Entry 6H2J (X-ray diffraction, 2.60 A resolution); this record covers chain A.

Chain A:
Molecule: Type I restriction enzyme R Protein
From: Escherichia coli
Notes: EC 3.1.21.3
UniProtKB: Q304R3 (Q304R3_ECOLX); numbering as in UniProt (aligned over 2-1038)
Chain sequence (1038 residues; each row starts with the number of its first residue):
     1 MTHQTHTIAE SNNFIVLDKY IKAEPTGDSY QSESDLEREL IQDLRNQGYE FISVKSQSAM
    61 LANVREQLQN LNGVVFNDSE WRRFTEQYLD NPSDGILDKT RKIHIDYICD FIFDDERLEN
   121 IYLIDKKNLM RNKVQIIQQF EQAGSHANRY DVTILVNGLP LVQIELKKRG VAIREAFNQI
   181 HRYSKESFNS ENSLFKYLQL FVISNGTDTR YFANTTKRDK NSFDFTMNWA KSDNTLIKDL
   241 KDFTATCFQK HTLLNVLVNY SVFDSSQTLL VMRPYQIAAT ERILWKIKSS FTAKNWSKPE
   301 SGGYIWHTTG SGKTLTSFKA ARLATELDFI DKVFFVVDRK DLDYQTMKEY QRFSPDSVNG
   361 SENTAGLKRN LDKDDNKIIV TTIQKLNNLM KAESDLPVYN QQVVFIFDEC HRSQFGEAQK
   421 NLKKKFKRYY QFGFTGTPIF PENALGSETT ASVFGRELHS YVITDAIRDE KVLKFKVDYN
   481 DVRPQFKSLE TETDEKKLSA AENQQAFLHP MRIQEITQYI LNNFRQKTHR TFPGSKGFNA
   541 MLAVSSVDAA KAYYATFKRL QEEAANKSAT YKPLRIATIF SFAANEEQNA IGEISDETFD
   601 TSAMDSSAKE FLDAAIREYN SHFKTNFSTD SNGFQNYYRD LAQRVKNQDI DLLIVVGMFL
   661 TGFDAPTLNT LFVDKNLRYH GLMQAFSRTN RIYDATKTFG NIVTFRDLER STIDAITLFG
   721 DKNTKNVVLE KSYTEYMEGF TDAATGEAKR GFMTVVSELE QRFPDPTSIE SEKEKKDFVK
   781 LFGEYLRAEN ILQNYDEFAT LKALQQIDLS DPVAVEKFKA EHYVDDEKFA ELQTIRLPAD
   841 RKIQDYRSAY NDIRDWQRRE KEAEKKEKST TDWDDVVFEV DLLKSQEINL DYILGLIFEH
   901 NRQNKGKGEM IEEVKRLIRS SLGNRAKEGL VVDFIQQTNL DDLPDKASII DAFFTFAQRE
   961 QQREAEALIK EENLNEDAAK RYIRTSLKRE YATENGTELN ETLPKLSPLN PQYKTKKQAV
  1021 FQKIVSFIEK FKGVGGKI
Not modelled in the structure: 1-12, 142-147, 182-189, 585-590, 859-869, 886-1038
Modified residues: Mse1, Mse910 (selenomethionine); Mse60, Mse130, Mse227, Mse272, Mse347, Mse390, Mse511, Mse541, Mse604, Mse658, Mse683, Mse737, Mse753 (selenomethionine; parent Met)
Differences from the reference sequence: initiating methionine (1)
Ion coordination: Mg2+: T314 (together with ATP)
Residues lining bound ligands: ATP (adenosine-5'-triphosphate): K220, F225, Mse227, L270, V271, Mse272, R273, Q276, T308, T309, G310, S311, G312, K313, T314, L315, T661, G662, D664, P666, R688, R691
From the paper describing this entry:
  - catalytic residues: D151, E165, K167 (citing earlier work)

In short:
Chain A binds ATP. From the paper: catalytic residues D151, E165 and K167.
Chain A is Type I restriction enzyme R Protein (Escherichia coli); the structure, Crystal structure of the
HsdR subunit of the EcoR124I restriction enzyme with the C-terminal domain, was determined by X-ray
diffraction, deposited together with 5J3N.
